Entry 4BAK (X-ray diffraction, 1.94 A resolution); this record covers chains A and B of the 3 polymer chains in the assembly.

# Chain A
Name: Thrombin light chain
Source organism: Homo sapiens
Notes: EC 3.4.21.5
UniProt: P00734 (THRB_HUMAN); residues 1-36 here correspond to UniProt positions 328-363 (UniProt number = residue number + 327)
Sequence (36 residues; row label = number of the first residue in the row):
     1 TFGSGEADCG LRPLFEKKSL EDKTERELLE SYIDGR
Not modelled in the structure: 1-6, 35-36
Curated features (UniProtKB/Swiss-Prot):
  - site: Arg-36 (Cleavage)

# Chain B
Name: Thrombin heavy chain
Source organism: Homo sapiens
Notes: EC 3.4.21.5
UniProt: P00734 (THRB_HUMAN); the construct lacks a stretch of the UniProt sequence, so the offset changes along the chain: 37-184 = UniProt 364-511; 185-289 = UniProt 518-622
Sequence (259 residues; each row starts with the number of its first residue; a row labelled like 184A-184F holds insertion residues (184A, then the next letters in order)):
    37 IVEGSDAEIG MSPWQVMLFR KSPQELLCGA SLISDRWVLT AAHCLLYPPW DKNFTENDLL
    97 VRIGKHSRTR YERNIEKISM LEKIYIHPRY NWRENLDRDI ALMKLKKPVA FSDYIHPVCL
   157 PDRETAASLL QAGYKGRVTG WGNLKETW
184A-184F TANVGK
   185 GQPSVLQVVN LPIVERPVCK DSTRIRITDN MFCAGYKPDE GKRGDACEGD SGGPFVMKSP
   245 FNNRWYQMGI VSWGEGCDRD GKYGFYTHVF RLKKWIQKVI DQFGE
Not modelled in the structure: 184A-184F, 288-289
Disulfide bonds: Cys-64/Cys-80, Cys-203/Cys-217, Cys-231/Cys-261
Covalent attachments: N-acetylglucosamine (NAG) linked to Asn-89
Ion coordination: Na+ site 1: Lys-204, Thr-207, Phe-245; Na+ site 2: Arg-263, Lys-266
Ligand contacts: M67 ((2S)-N-(4-carbamimidoylbenzyl)-1-[(2R)-2-cyclohexyl-2-{[2-oxo-2-(propylamino)ethyl]amino}acetyl]azetidine-2-carboxamide): His-79, Tyr-83, Trp-86, Glu-130, Asn-131, Leu-132, Glu-182, Ile-209, Asp-229, Ala-230, Cys-231, Glu-232, Ser-235, Val-255, Ser-256, Trp-257, Gly-258, Glu-259, Gly-260, Cys-261, Gly-268, Phe-269
Curated features (UniProtKB/Swiss-Prot):
  - region: Ala-218 to Val-240 (High affinity receptor-binding region which is also known as the TP508 peptide)
  - active site (Charge relay system): His-79, Asp-135, Ser-235
  - glycosylation: Asn-89 (N-linked (GlcNAc...) (complex) asparagine)

# Chain A / chain B interface
Inter-chain disulfides: Cys-9(A)/Cys-155(B)
Contacting residue pairs (61; chain A residue first):
  Ala-7(A) / Arg-248(B)  hydrogen bond (backbone-side chain)
  Asp-8(A) / His-152(B)  salt bridge
  Asp-8(A) / Arg-248(B)
  Cys-9(A) / Pro-153(B)
  Cys-9(A) / Val-154(B)
  Cys-9(A) / Cys-155(B)  disulfide
  Cys-9(A) / Arg-248(B)  hydrogen bond (backbone-side chain)
  Gly-10(A) / Trp-50(B)
  Gly-10(A) / Pro-153(B)  hydrogen bond (backbone-backbone)
  Gly-10(A) / Val-154(B)
  Gly-10(A) / Cys-155(B)
  Gly-10(A) / Arg-248(B)
  Gly-10(A) / Trp-249(B)  hydrogen bond (backbone-backbone)
  Leu-11(A) / His-152(B)  hydrogen bond (backbone-side chain)
  Leu-11(A) / Asn-247(B)
  Leu-11(A) / Arg-248(B)
  Arg-12(A) / Gly-46(B)
  Arg-12(A) / Met-47(B)  hydrogen bond (side chain-backbone)
  Arg-12(A) / Pro-49(B)
  Arg-12(A) / Trp-50(B)
  Arg-12(A) / Arg-173(B)
  Arg-12(A) / Trp-249(B)
  Pro-13(A) / Ser-148(B)
  Pro-13(A) / Asp-149(B)
  Pro-13(A) / His-152(B)
  Leu-14(A) / Ile-45(B)
  Leu-14(A) / Asp-149(B)
  Phe-15(A) / Glu-44(B)
  Phe-15(A) / Ile-45(B)
  Phe-15(A) / Gly-46(B)
  Phe-15(A) / Met-47(B)
  Glu-16(A) / Lys-242(B)  salt bridge
  Glu-16(A) / Asn-247(B)
  Glu-16(A) / Trp-249(B)  hydrogen bond
  Asp-22(A) / Glu-44(B)
  Asp-22(A) / Met-47(B)
  Asp-22(A) / Arg-173(B)  salt bridge
  Asp-22(A) / Trp-249(B)
  Lys-23(A) / Glu-44(B)  hydrogen bond (backbone-side chain)
  Thr-24(A) / Arg-173(B)  hydrogen bond
  Thr-24(A) / Asn-194(B)  hydrogen bond
  Glu-25(A) / Arg-173(B)
  Glu-25(A) / Lys-242(B)  salt bridge
  Glu-27(A) / Lys-171(B)  salt bridge
  Glu-27(A) / Asn-194(B)  hydrogen bond
  Glu-27(A) / Tyr-220(B)  hydrogen bond
  Leu-28(A) / Lys-171(B)
  Leu-28(A) / Gly-172(B)
  Leu-28(A) / Asn-194(B)
  Leu-28(A) / Trp-249(B)  hydrophobic
  Leu-29(A) / Pro-244(B)  hydrophobic
  Ser-31(A) / Gly-169(B)
  Ser-31(A) / Tyr-170(B)
  Ser-31(A) / Lys-171(B)  hydrogen bond (side chain-backbone)
  Tyr-32(A) / Tyr-170(B)  hydrophobic
  Tyr-32(A) / Lys-171(B)  hydrogen bond (side chain-backbone)
  Tyr-32(A) / Met-241(B)
  Tyr-32(A) / Lys-242(B)
  Ile-33(A) / Tyr-170(B)
  Asp-34(A) / Gln-167(B)  hydrogen bond (backbone-side chain)
  Asp-34(A) / Tyr-170(B)
Also at the interface, not in a pair above, chain B (27 interface residues in all): Tyr-150

# In short
Chain A and chain B form an interface of 21 and 27 residues respectively; the contacts include 1 disulfide
bond, 15 hydrogen bonds and 5 salt bridges. Among the polar pairs are Asp-8(A)/His-152(B),
Glu-16(A)/Lys-242(B) and Asp-22(A)/Arg-173(B). Chain B binds compound M67.
Here chain A is Thrombin light chain and chain B is Thrombin heavy chain, both from Homo sapiens. Entry 4BAK
(Thrombin in complex with inhibitor) was determined by X-ray diffraction together with 4BAH, 4BAM, 4BAN, 4BAO
and 4BAQ from the same study.
